Entry 5W1T (X-ray diffraction, 4.50 A resolution (low resolution: residue-level contacts below are approximate; hydrogen-bond / salt-bridge calls are withheld)); this record covers chains D and F of the 7 polymer chains in the assembly.

[Chain D]
Molecule: DNA-directed RNA polymerase subunit beta'
Organism: Escherichia coli (strain K12)
Notes: EC 2.7.7.6
Reference sequence: P0A8T7 (RPOC_ECOLI); numbering as in UniProt (aligned over 1-1407)
Amino-acid sequence (1407 residues; numbered 1 to 1407; the number before each row is that of its first residue):
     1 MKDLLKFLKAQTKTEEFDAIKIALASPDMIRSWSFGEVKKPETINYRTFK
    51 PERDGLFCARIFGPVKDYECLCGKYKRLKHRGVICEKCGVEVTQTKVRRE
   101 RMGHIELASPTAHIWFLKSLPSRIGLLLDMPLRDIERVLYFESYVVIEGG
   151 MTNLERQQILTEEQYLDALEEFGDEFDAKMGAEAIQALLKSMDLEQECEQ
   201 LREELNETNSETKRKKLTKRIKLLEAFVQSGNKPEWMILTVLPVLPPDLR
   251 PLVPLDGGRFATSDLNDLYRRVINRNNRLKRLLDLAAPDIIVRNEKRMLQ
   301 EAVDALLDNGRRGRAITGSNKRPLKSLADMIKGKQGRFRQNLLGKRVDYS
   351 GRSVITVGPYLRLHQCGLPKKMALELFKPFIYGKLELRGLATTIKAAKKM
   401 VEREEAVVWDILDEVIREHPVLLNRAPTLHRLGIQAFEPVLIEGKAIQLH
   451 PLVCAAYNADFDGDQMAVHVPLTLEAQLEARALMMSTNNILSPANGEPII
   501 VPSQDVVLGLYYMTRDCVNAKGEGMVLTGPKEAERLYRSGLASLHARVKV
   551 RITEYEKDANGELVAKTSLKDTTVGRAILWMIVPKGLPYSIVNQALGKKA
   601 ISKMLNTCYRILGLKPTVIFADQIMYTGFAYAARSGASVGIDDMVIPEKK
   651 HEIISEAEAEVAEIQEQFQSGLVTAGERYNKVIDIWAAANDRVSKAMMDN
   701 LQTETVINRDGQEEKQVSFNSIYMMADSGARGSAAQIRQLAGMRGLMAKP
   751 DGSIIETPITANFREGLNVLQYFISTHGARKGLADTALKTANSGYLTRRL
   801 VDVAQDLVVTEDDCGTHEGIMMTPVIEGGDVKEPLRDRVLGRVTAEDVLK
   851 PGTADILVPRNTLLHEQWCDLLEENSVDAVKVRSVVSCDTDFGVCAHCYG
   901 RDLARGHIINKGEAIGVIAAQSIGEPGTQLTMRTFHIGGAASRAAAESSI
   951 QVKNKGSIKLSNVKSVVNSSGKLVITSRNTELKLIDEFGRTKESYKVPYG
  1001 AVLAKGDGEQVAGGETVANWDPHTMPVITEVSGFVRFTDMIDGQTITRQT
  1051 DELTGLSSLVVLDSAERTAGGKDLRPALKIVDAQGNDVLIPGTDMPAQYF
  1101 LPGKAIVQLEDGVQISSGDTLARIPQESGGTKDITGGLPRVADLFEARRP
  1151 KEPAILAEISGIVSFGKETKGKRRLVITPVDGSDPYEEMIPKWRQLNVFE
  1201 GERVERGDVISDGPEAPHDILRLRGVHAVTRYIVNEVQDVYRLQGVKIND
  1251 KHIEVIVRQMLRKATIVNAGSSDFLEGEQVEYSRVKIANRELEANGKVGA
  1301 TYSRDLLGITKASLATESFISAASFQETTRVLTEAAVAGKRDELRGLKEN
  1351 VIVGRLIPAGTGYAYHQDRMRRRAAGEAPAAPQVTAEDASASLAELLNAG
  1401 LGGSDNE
Not modelled in the structure: 1-7, 936-1133, 1377-1407
UniProt features mapped onto this chain:
  - binding site (Zn(2+)): Cys70, Cys72, Cys85, Cys88, Cys814, Cys888, Cys895, Cys898
  - binding site (Mg(2+)): Asp460, Asp462, Asp464
  - modified residue: Lys983 (N6-acetyllysine)
  - mutagenesis: Gln504 (Q504P: Resistant to antibiotics salinamide A and B), Asn690 (N690D: Resistant to antibiotics salinamide A and B), Met697 (M697V: Resistant to antibiotics salinamide A and B), Ala735 (A735T: Resistant to antibiotics salinamide A and B), Arg738 (R738C/H/P/S: Resistant to antibiotics salinamide A and B), Ala748 (A748E: Resistant to antibiotics salinamide A and B), Pro758 (P758S/T: Resistant to antibiotics salinamide A and B), Phe763 (F763C: Resistant to antibiotics salinamide A and B), Ser775 (S775A: Resistant to antibiotics salinamide A and B), Ala779 (A779T/V: Resistant to antibiotics salinamide A and B), Arg780 (R780C: Resistant to antibiotics salinamide A and B), Gly782 (G782A/C: Resistant to antibiotics salinamide A and B), 1 further mutagenesis entry in UniProt
Bound ions: Zn2+ site 1: Cys70, Cys72, Cys85, Cys88; Mg2+: Asp460, Asp462, Asp464; Zn2+ site 2: Cys814, Cys888, Cys895, Cys898

[Chain F]
Molecule: RNA polymerase sigma factor RpoD
Organism: Escherichia coli (strain K12)
Reference sequence: P00579 (RPOD_ECOLI); residue numbers follow UniProt; this construct covers 1-613
Amino-acid sequence (613 residues; each row starts with the number of its first residue):
     1 MEQNPQSQLKLLVTRGKEQGYLTYAEVNDHLPEDIVDSDQIEDIIQMIND
    51 MGIQVMEEAPDADDLMLAENTADEDAAEAAAQVLSSVESEIGRTTDPVRM
   101 YMREMGTVELLTREGEIDIAKRIEDGINQVQCSVAEYPEAITYLLEQYDR
   151 VEAEEARLSDLITGFVDPNAEEDLAPTATHVGSELSQEDLDDDEDEDEED
   201 GDDDSADDDNSIDPELAREKFAELRAQYVVTRDTIKAKGRSHATAQEEIL
   251 KLSEVFKQFRLVPKQFDYLVNSMRVMMDRVRTQERLIMKLCVEQCKMPKK
   301 NFITLFTGNETSDTWFNAAIAMNKPWSEKLHDVSEEVHRALQKLQQIEEE
   351 TGLTIEQVKDINRRMSIGEAKARRAKKEMVEANLRLVISIAKKYTNRGLQ
   401 FLDLIQEGNIGLMKAVDKFEYRRGYKFSTYATWWIRQAITRSIADQARTI
   451 RIPVHMIETINKLNRISRQMLQEMGREPTPEELAERMLMPEDKIRKVLKI
   501 AKEPISMETPIGDDEDSHLGDFIEDTTLELPLDSATTESLRAATHDVLAG
   551 LTAREAKVLRMRFGIDMNTDYTLEEVGKQFDVTRERIRQIEAKALRKLRH
   601 PSRSEVLRSFLDD
Not modelled in the structure: 1-93, 168-212, 237-242, 613
UniProt features mapped onto this chain:
  - DNA-binding region: Leu573 to Ala592 (H-T-H motif)
  - region: Arg584 to Arg599 (Interaction with anti-sigma factors)
  - motif: Asp403 to Gln406 (Interaction with polymerase core subunit RpoC)
  - site: Arg562 (Interaction with anti-sigma factors)
  - mutagenesis: Ala553 (A553D: Disrupts the interaction with Escherichia phage lambda antitermination protein Q), Arg596 (R596D/E: 2-fold reduction in activation of class II Crp-dependent promoters)

[How chain D and chain F interact]
Residue-residue contacts (88):
  Glu42(D) with Arg451(F)
  Thr43(D) with Thr449(F); Ile450(F)
  Ile44(D) with Ile450(F)
  Tyr46(D) with Arg451(F); Pro453(F); Met456(F); Ile500(F)
  Phe49(D) with Ile500(F)
  Arg77(D) with Met567(F); Thr569(F)
  Lys79(D) with Asn568(F)
  Arg133(D) with Thr94(F); Thr95(F)
  Tyr140(D) with Thr95(F); Met100(F)
  Glu142(D) with Met100(F)
  Pro251(D) with Met507(F)
  Val253(D) with Ile523(F)
  Gly257(D) with Lys499(F)
  Gly258(D) with Lys499(F)
  Arg259(D) with Lys502(F); Glu503(F); Ile505(F)
  Phe260(D) with Pro504(F); Ile505(F)
  Ala261(D) with Ile505(F)
  Thr262(D) with Pro504(F); Ile505(F); Ser506(F); Met507(F)
  Ser263(D) with Met507(F); Glu508(F)
  Asp264(D) with Ser506(F); Glu508(F)
  Arg270(D) with Gln446(F); Ala447(F); Arg448(F); Thr449(F)
  Arg271(D) with Gln400(F)
  Asn274(D) with Gln446(F)
  Arg275(D) with Asp403(F)
  Arg278(D) with Asp403(F); Gln406(F); Glu407(F)
  Arg281(D) with Glu407(F); Ile410(F)
  Leu282(D) with Gln406(F); Ile410(F)
  Leu285(D) with Met413(F)
  Ala286(D) with Lys377(F)
  Ala287(D) with Met413(F)
  Pro288(D) with Lys377(F); Glu381(F)
  Ile290(D) with Glu104(F); Leu384(F)
  Ile291(D) with Gln406(F); Asn409(F)
  Arg293(D) with Glu104(F)
  Asn294(D) with Tyr101(F); Leu402(F); Gln406(F)
  Glu295(D) with Gln406(F)
  Arg297(D) with Met100(F); Tyr101(F); Glu104(F)
  Met298(D) with Leu402(F); Asp403(F); Gln406(F)
  Glu301(D) with Pro97(F)
  Arg322(D) with Pro510(F)
  Lys325(D) with Glu508(F); His518(F)
  Met330(D) with Glu508(F)
  Phe338(D) with Asp516(F)
  Thr392(D) with Glu605(F); Val606(F)
  Thr393(D) with Ser539(F); Ser609(F); Phe610(F)
  Ile394(D) with Thr536(F); Ser539(F)
  Lys395(D) with Thr536(F); Ser609(F); Asp612(F)
  Ala396(D) with Ser609(F)
  Lys399(D) with Ser609(F); Leu611(F)
Interface residues without a listed pair, chain D (56 interface residues in all): Asn45, Arg47, Glu136, Leu252, Asn320, Tyr382, Lys398
Interface residues without a listed pair, chain F (55 interface residues in all): Arg373, Val380, Ile405, Ile452, Leu532, Ala535

[Summary]
Chain D and chain F form an interface of 56 and 55 residues respectively. The Zn2+ site 1 is built by
Cys70(D), Cys72(D), Cys85(D) and Cys88(D). Curated annotation (UniProt) lists 8 Zn2+-binding residues, 3
Mg2+-binding residues and 13 mutagenesis sites on chain D.
Chain D is DNA-directed RNA polymerase subunit beta' and chain F is RNA polymerase sigma factor RpoD, both
from Escherichia coli (strain K12); the structure, X-ray crystal structure of Escherichia coli RNA polymerase
and DksA complex, was determined by X-ray diffraction, deposited together with 5VSW and 5W1S.
